PDB entry 6REV | electron microscopy, 3.80 A resolution | chains N and A of the 5 polymer chains in the assembly

Chain N:
Name: Neuronal migration protein doublecortin
From: Homo sapiens
Reference sequence: O43602 (DCX_HUMAN); residue numbers follow UniProt; this construct covers 44-142
Sequence (99 residues; row label = number of the first residue in the row):
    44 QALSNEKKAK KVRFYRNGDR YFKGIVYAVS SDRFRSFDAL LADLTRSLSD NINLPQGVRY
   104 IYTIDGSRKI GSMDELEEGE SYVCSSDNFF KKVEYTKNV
Curated features (UniProtKB/Swiss-Prot):
  - modified residue: Ser47 (Phosphoserine), Tyr70 (Phosphotyrosine), Ser74 (Phosphoserine), Ser90 (Phosphoserine), Ser110 (Phosphoserine), Ser115 (Phosphoserine)
  - natural variant: Ser47 (S47R: In LISX1 and SBHX), Lys50 (K50N: In SBHX), Arg59 (R59H: In SBHX; R59L: In LISX1 and SBHX), Asn60 (N60D: In LISX1), Asp62 (D62N: In LISX1 and SBHX), Gly67 (G67E: In SBHX), Ala71 (A71S: In LISX1), Arg78 (R78H: In SBH; R78L: In SBHX), Asp86 (D86H: In SBHX), Arg89 (R89G: In SBHX), Leu97 (L97R: In SBHX), Gly100 (G100A: In LISX1 and SBHX), 3 further natural variant entries in UniProt

Chain A:
Name: Tubulin alpha-1B chain
From: Bos taurus
Reference sequence: P81947 (TBA1B_BOVIN); numbering as in UniProt; present here: 1-37, 47-441
Sequence (432 residues; row label = number of the first residue in the row; note: 9 numbers in that range are skipped by the numbering (no residue carries them; nothing is unmodelled there)):
     1 MRECISIHVG QAGVQIGNAC WELYCLEHGI QPDGQMP
    47 DSFNTFFSET GAGKHVPRAV FVDLEPTVID EVRTGTYRQL FHPEQLITGK EDAANNYARG
   107 HYTIGKEIID LVLDRIRKLA DQCTGLQGFL VFHSFGGGTG SGFTSLLMER LSVDYGKKSK
   167 LEFSIYPAPQ VSTAVVEPYN SILTTHTTLE HSDCAFMVDN EAIYDICRRN LDIERPTYTN
   227 LNRLISQIVS SITASLRFDG ALNVDLTEFQ TNLVPYPRIH FPLATYAPVI SAEKAYHEQL
   287 SVAEITNACF EPANQMVKCD PRHGKYMACC LLYRGDVVPK DVNAAIATIK TKRSIQFVDW
   347 CPTGFKVGIN YQPPTVVPGG DLAKVQRAVC MLSNTTAIAE AWARLDHKFD LMYAKRAFVH
   407 WYVGEGMEEG EFSEAREDMA ALEKDYEEVG VDSVE
Residues lining bound ligands: GTP (guanosine-5'-triphosphate): Gly10, Gln11, Ala12, Gln15, Ile16, Asp69, Glu71, Asp98, Ala99, Ala100, Asn101, Ser140, Gly142, Gly143, Gly144, Thr145, Gly146, Ile171, Thr179, Glu183, Asn206, Tyr224, Asn228, Ile231

How chain N and chain A interact:
Contacting residue pairs - 12 pairs, chain N then chain A:
  Gln44(N) with Lys430(A); Asp431(A); Glu434(A)
  Ala45(N) with Glu434(A), hydrogen bond (backbone-side chain)
  Ser47(N) with Pro263(A)
  Arg76(N) with Gly162(A); Lys163(A)
  Arg78(N) with Ser158(A), hydrogen bond; Val159(A); Glu196(A), hydrogen bond (side chain-backbone); His197(A)
  Ala82(N) with Val159(A)
Interface residues without a listed pair, chain N (10 interface residues in all): Lys50, Phe77, Ser79, Asp86
Interface residues without a listed pair, chain A (12 interface residues in all): Tyr262, Arg264

Overview:
10 residues of chain N face 12 of chain A across their interface; the contacts include 3 hydrogen bonds. Polar
contacts include Ala45(N)-Glu434(A), Arg78(N)-Ser158(A) and Arg78(N)-Glu196(A). Bound to chain A: GTP.
Here chain N is Neuronal migration protein doublecortin (Homo sapiens) and chain A is Tubulin alpha-1B chain
(Bos taurus). Entry 6REV (Cryo-EM structure of the N-terminal DC repeat (NDC) of human doublecortin (DCX)
bound to 13-protofilament GDP-microtubule) was determined by electron microscopy (same publication as 6RF2 and
6RFD).
